3E5U - chains C and D; structure by X-ray diffraction, 1.83 A resolution.

[Chain C (and D)]
Protein: Cyclic nucleotide-binding protein
From: Desulfitobacterium hafniense
Notes: chain D of this document is another copy of the same molecule, construct and numbering; everything in this record applies to it too
Reference sequence: Q18R04 (Q18R04_DESHD); residue numbers follow UniProt; this construct covers 1-232
Chain sequence (250 residues; row label = number of the first residue in the row):
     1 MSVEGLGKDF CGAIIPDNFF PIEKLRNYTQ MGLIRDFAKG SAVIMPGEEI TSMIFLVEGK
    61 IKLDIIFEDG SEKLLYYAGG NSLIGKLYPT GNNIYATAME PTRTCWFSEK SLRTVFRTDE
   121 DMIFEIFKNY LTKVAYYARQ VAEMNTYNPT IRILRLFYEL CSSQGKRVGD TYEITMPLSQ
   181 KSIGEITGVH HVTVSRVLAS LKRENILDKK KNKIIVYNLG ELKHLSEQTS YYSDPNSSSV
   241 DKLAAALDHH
Not modelled in the structure: 1-8, 228-250 (chain D: 1-8, 229-250)
Sequence notes: engineered mutation Ser200 (Cys in Q18R04); expression tag (233-250)
Residues lining bound ligands:
  - (3-chloro-4-hydroxyphenyl)acetic acid (3C4), molecule 1: Leu63, Leu75, Tyr76, Leu83, Ile84, Gly85, Lys86, Thr90, Asn92, Ile94, Tyr130, Lys133
  - (3-chloro-4-hydroxyphenyl)acetic acid (3C4), molecule 2: Leu131, Val134, Ala135
From the paper describing this entry:
  - binding site for (3-chloro-4-hydroxyphenyl)acetic acid: Gly85, Lys133

[How chain C and chain D interact]
Pairs across the interface (118):
  Asp9(C) - Tyr88(D)
  Asp9(C) - Pro89(D)
  Phe10(C) - Pro89(D)
  Phe10(C) - Gly91(D)
  Cys11(C) - Tyr88(D)  hydrophobic
  Cys11(C) - Pro89(D)  hydrogen bond (backbone-backbone)
  Cys11(C) - Thr90(D)
  Gly12(C) - Thr90(D)
  Met53(C) - Phe127(D)  hydrophobic
  Ile65(C) - Arg139(D)
  Ile65(C) - Ala142(D)  hydrophobic
  Phe67(C) - Arg139(D)
  Phe67(C) - Ala142(D)  hydrophobic
  Phe67(C) - Glu143(D)
  Phe67(C) - Thr146(D)
  Phe67(C) - Tyr147(D)
  Phe67(C) - Arg155(D)
  Glu68(C) - Arg139(D)  salt bridge
  Glu68(C) - Arg155(D)  salt bridge
  Asp69(C) - Tyr147(D)  hydrogen bond
  Ser71(C) - Thr146(D)
  Ser71(C) - Tyr147(D)
  Lys73(C) - Ala142(D)
  Lys73(C) - Asn145(D)  hydrogen bond (side chain-backbone)
  Lys73(C) - Thr146(D)  hydrogen bond
  Leu75(C) - Ala138(D)
  Gly85(C) - Leu131(D)
  Leu87(C) - Phe124(D)  hydrophobic
  Leu87(C) - Phe127(D)  hydrophobic
  Tyr88(C) - Asp9(D)
  Tyr88(C) - Cys11(D)  hydrophobic
  Tyr88(C) - Phe124(D)
  Tyr88(C) - Lys128(D)
  Tyr88(C) - Leu131(D)
  Pro89(C) - Asp9(D)
  Pro89(C) - Phe10(D)
  Pro89(C) - Cys11(D)  hydrogen bond (backbone-backbone)
  Thr90(C) - Phe10(D)
  Thr90(C) - Cys11(D)
  Thr90(C) - Gly12(D)
  Thr90(C) - Leu131(D)
  Thr90(C) - Ala135(D)
  Gly91(C) - Phe10(D)
  Gly91(C) - Arg139(D)
  Asn92(C) - Ala135(D)  hydrogen bond (side chain-backbone)
  Asn92(C) - Arg139(D)  hydrogen bond
  Glu109(C) - Phe124(D)
  Leu112(C) - Phe124(D)  hydrophobic
  Arg113(C) - Glu120(D)  salt bridge
  Arg113(C) - Asp121(D)  salt bridge
  Arg113(C) - Phe124(D)
  Phe116(C) - Ile123(D)  hydrophobic
  Phe116(C) - Phe124(D)  hydrophobic
  Phe116(C) - Phe127(D)  hydrophobic
  Arg117(C) - Glu120(D)  salt bridge
  Glu120(C) - Arg113(D)  salt bridge
  Glu120(C) - Arg117(D)  salt bridge
  Asp121(C) - Arg113(D)  salt bridge
  Ile123(C) - Phe116(D)  hydrophobic
  Ile123(C) - Ile123(D)  hydrophobic
  Phe124(C) - Tyr88(D)
  Phe124(C) - Glu109(D)
  Phe124(C) - Arg113(D)
  Phe124(C) - Phe116(D)  hydrophobic
  Ile126(C) - Phe127(D)  hydrophobic
  Phe127(C) - Met53(D)  hydrophobic
  Phe127(C) - Phe116(D)  hydrophobic
  Phe127(C) - Ile126(D)  hydrophobic
  Phe127(C) - Phe127(D)  hydrophobic
  Phe127(C) - Tyr130(D)  hydrophobic
  Lys128(C) - Tyr88(D)
  Tyr130(C) - Phe127(D)  hydrophobic
  Tyr130(C) - Tyr130(D)  hydrophobic
  Tyr130(C) - Leu131(D)  hydrophobic
  Tyr130(C) - Val134(D)
  Leu131(C) - Gly85(D)
  Leu131(C) - Tyr88(D)
  Leu131(C) - Thr90(D)
  Leu131(C) - Tyr130(D)  hydrophobic
  Lys133(C) - Val134(D)
  Val134(C) - Tyr130(D)
  Val134(C) - Lys133(D)
  Val134(C) - Val134(D)  hydrophobic
  Ala135(C) - Thr90(D)
  Ala135(C) - Asn92(D)
  Tyr137(C) - Tyr137(D)  hydrophobic
  Tyr137(C) - Ala138(D)
  Tyr137(C) - Val141(D)
  Ala138(C) - Leu75(D)
  Ala138(C) - Tyr137(D)
  Arg139(C) - Ile65(D)
  Arg139(C) - Phe67(D)
  Arg139(C) - Glu68(D)  salt bridge
  Arg139(C) - Asn92(D)
  Gln140(C) - Val141(D)
  Val141(C) - Tyr137(D)
  Val141(C) - Gln140(D)
  Val141(C) - Val141(D)  hydrophobic
  Val141(C) - Met144(D)
  Ala142(C) - Ile65(D)  hydrophobic
  Ala142(C) - Phe67(D)  hydrophobic
  Ala142(C) - Lys73(D)
  Glu143(C) - Phe67(D)
  Met144(C) - Val141(D)  hydrophobic
  Met144(C) - Met144(D)  hydrophobic
  Met144(C) - Asn145(D)
  Asn145(C) - Lys73(D)  hydrogen bond (backbone-side chain)
  Asn145(C) - Met144(D)
  Asn145(C) - Gly188(D)
  Thr146(C) - Phe67(D)
  Thr146(C) - Ser71(D)
  Thr146(C) - Lys73(D)
  Tyr147(C) - Phe67(D)
  Tyr147(C) - Asp69(D)  hydrogen bond
  Tyr147(C) - Ser71(D)
  Arg155(C) - Phe67(D)
  Arg155(C) - Glu68(D)  salt bridge
  Gly188(C) - Asn145(D)
Also at the interface, not in a pair above, chain C (51 interface residues in all): Glu159, Glu185
Also at the interface, not in a pair above, chain D (49 interface residues in all): Leu87, Leu112

[Summary]
51 residues of chain C face 49 of chain D across their interface; the contacts include 9 hydrogen bonds and 10
salt bridges. Polar contacts include Glu68(C)-Arg139(D), Glu68(C)-Arg155(D) and Arg113(C)-Glu120(D). Bound to
chain C: (3-chloro-4-hydroxyphenyl)acetic acid. From the paper: a binding site for
(3-chloro-4-hydroxyphenyl)acetic acid at Gly85(C) and Lys133(C).
Both chains are Cyclic nucleotide-binding protein (Desulfitobacterium hafniense). Entry 3E5U (OCPA complexed
CprK (C200S)) was determined by X-ray diffraction (same publication as 3E5X, 3E5Q, 3E6B, 3E6C and 3E6D).
